Entry 3J7M (electron microscopy, 3.80 A resolution); this record covers chains B and C of the 3 polymer chains in the assembly.

Chain B (and C):
Molecule: Capsid protein
Source organism: Brome mosaic virus
Notes: chain C of this document is another copy of the same molecule, construct and numbering; everything in this record applies to it too
UniProtKB: P03602 (CAPSD_BMV); residues 1-189 here = UniProt positions 1-189
Sequence (189 residues; row label = number of the first residue in the row):
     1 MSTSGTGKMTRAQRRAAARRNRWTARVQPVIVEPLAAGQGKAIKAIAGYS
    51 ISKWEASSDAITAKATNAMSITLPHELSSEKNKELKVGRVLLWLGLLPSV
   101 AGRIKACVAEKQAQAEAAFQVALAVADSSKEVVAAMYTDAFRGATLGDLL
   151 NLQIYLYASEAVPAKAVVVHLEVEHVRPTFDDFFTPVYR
Not modelled in the structure: 1-24 (chain C: 1-25)

Chain B / chain C interface:
Contacting residue pairs (10; chain B residue first):
  Lys-86(B) / Glu-84(C)
  Glu-110(B) / Glu-80(C)
  Leu-123(B) / Arg-189(C)
  Val-125(B) / Arg-189(C)
  Lys-130(B) / Tyr-188(C)  hydrogen bond
  Arg-142(B) / Lys-81(C)
  Ala-144(B) / Glu-80(C)
  Asp-148(B) / Glu-80(C)
  Asn-151(B) / Glu-80(C)  hydrogen bond
  Leu-152(B) / Glu-80(C)
Also at the interface, not in a pair above, chain B (15 interface residues in all): Asp-139, Ala-140, Phe-141, Gly-143, Thr-145
Also at the interface, not in a pair above, chain C (6 interface residues in all): Asp-182

Summary:
15 residues of chain B and 6 residues of chain C are in contact; the contacts include 2 hydrogen bonds. Polar
contacts include Lys-130(B)/Tyr-188(C) and Asn-151(B)/Glu-80(C).
Chain B and chain C are both Capsid protein (Brome mosaic virus); the structure, Virus model of brome mosaic
virus (first half data set), was determined by electron microscopy together with 3J7L and 3J7N from the same
study.
